6J51 - chains N and e of the 28 polymer chains in the assembly; structure by electron microscopy, 4.20 A resolution (low resolution: residue-level contacts below are approximate; hydrogen-bond / salt-bridge calls are withheld).

[Chain N]
Molecule: 198-nt DNA strand
Sequence (198 nucleotides; each row starts with the number of its first residue; numbers below 1 keep their minus sign (DG-125 is residue -125)):
  -125 GCTTACGTCAGTCTGGCCATCTTTGTGTTTGGTGTGTTTGGGTGGTGGCC
   -75 GTTTTCGTTGTTTTTTTCTGTCTCGTGCCTGGTGTCTTGGGTGTAATCCC
   -25 CTTGGCGGTTAAAACGCGGGGGACAGCGCGTACGTGCGTTTAAGCGGTGC
    25 TAGAGCTGTCTACGACCAATTGAGCGGCCTCGGCACCGGGATTCTGAT
Not modelled in the structure: -125 to -55, -36 to -32

[Chain e]
Name: Histone H3.3
Organism: Homo sapiens
UniProt: P84243 (H33_HUMAN); residues 0-135 here correspond to UniProt positions 1-136 (UniProt number = residue number + 1)
Chain sequence (139 residues; numbered -3 to 135; the number before each row is that of its first residue; numbers below 1 keep their minus sign (Gly-3 is residue -3)):
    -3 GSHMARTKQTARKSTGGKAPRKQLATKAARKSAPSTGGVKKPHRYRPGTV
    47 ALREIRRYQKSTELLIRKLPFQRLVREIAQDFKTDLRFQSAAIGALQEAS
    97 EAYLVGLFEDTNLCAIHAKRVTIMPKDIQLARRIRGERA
Not modelled in the structure: -3 to 38
Construct notes: expression tag (-3 to -1)
UniProt features mapped onto this chain:
  - site: Ser31 (Interaction with ZMYND11)
  - modified residue: Arg2 (Asymmetric dimethylarginine), Thr3 (Phosphothreonine), Lys4 (Allysine), Gln5 (5-glutamyl dopamine), Thr6 (Phosphothreonine), Arg8 (Citrulline), Lys9 (N6,N6,N6-trimethyllysine), Ser10 (ADP-ribosylserine), Thr11 (Phosphothreonine), Lys14 (N6-(2-hydroxyisobutyryl)lysine), Arg17 (Asymmetric dimethylarginine), Lys18 (N6-(2-hydroxyisobutyryl)lysine), Lys23 (N6-(2-hydroxyisobutyryl)lysine), Arg26 (Citrulline), Lys27 (N6,N6,N6-trimethyllysine), Ser28 (ADP-ribosylserine), Ser31 (Phosphoserine), Lys36 (N6,N6,N6-trimethyllysine), Lys37 (N6-methyllysine), Tyr41 (Phosphotyrosine) and 9 more in UniProt
  - lipidation: Lys18 (N6-decanoyllysine)

[Chain N / chain e interface]
Contacting residue pairs - 14 pairs, chain N then chain e:
  DA-14(N) - Arg63(e)
  DA-13(N) - Arg63(e)
  DG-8(N) - Arg40(e)
  DG-5(N) - Arg42(e)
  DG-5(N) - Pro43(e)
  DG-4(N) - Thr118(e)
  DA-3(N) - Val117(e)
  DA-3(N) - Thr118(e)
  DC-2(N) - Arg116(e)
  DC-2(N) - Met120(e)
  DT69(N) - Thr45(e)
  DG70(N) - Arg42(e)
  DG70(N) - Thr45(e)
  DA71(N) - Arg42(e)
Also at the interface, not in a pair above, chain e (10 interface residues in all): His39

[In short]
The chain N/chain e interface involves 10 residues from each chain.
Here chain N is a 198-nt DNA strand and chain e is Histone H3.3 (Homo sapiens). Entry 6J51 (RNA polymerase II
elongation complex bound with Spt4/5 and foreign DNA, stalled at SHL(-1) of the ...) was determined by
electron microscopy, deposited together with 6IR9, 6J4W, 6J4X, 6J4Y, 6J4Z and 6J50.
